PDB entry 4JMR | X-ray diffraction, 2.90 A resolution | chains A and B of the 4 polymer chains in the assembly

== Chain A (and B) ==
Protein: Gag protein
From: Human foamy virus
Notes: chain B of this document is another copy of the same molecule, construct and numbering; everything in this record applies to it too
UniProtKB: A0A1Q1N9V7 (A0A1Q1N9V7_9RETR); residues 1-179 here = UniProt positions 1-179
Sequence (199 residues; row label = number of the first residue in the row; numbers below 1 keep their minus sign (Met-19 is residue -19)):
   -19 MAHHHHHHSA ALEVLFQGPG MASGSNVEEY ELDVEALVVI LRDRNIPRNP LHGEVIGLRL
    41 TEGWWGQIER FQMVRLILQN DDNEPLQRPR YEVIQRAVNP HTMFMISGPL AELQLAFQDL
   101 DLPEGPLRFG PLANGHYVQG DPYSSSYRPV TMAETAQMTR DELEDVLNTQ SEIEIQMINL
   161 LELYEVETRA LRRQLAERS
Unresolved in the structure: -19 to 8 (chain B: -19 to 6)
Construct notes: initiating methionine (-19); expression tag (-18 to 0)
From the paper describing this entry:
  - conformationally variable residues (loop rearrangement): Pro30
  - mutagenesis - N29Q: unchanged binding to Env protein
  - mutagenesis - V14S/L21S: decreased binding to Env protein
  - mutagenesis - V14S/V18S/L21S: abolished binding to Env protein

== Interface between chain A and chain B ==
Residue-residue contacts (75):
  Tyr117(A) with Leu161(B)
  Tyr127(A) with Glu154(B), hydrogen bond; Ile158(B)
  Arg128(A) with Glu162(B), salt bridge
  Pro129(A) with Ser151(B); Glu154(B); Ile155(B), hydrophobic
  Val130(A) with Leu147(B), hydrophobic; Ser151(B), hydrogen bond (backbone-side chain)
  Met132(A) with Glu144(B); Asn148(B)
  Thr135(A) with Arg140(B), hydrogen bond (backbone-side chain); Glu144(B), hydrogen bond
  Ala136(A) with Arg140(B); Glu144(B)
  Met138(A) with Arg140(B), hydrogen bond (backbone-side chain)
  Arg140(A) with Thr135(B), hydrogen bond (side chain-backbone); Ala136(B), hydrogen bond (side chain-backbone); Met138(B), hydrogen bond (side chain-backbone); Leu143(B)
  Leu143(A) with Arg140(B); Leu147(B), hydrophobic
  Glu144(A) with Thr135(B)
  Val146(A) with Leu147(B), hydrophobic
  Leu147(A) with Val130(B), hydrophobic; Thr135(B); Leu143(B), hydrophobic; Val146(B), hydrophobic; Leu147(B), hydrophobic; Gln150(B)
  Asn148(A) with Met132(B); Thr135(B), hydrogen bond
  Gln150(A) with Leu147(B); Ser151(B), hydrogen bond; Glu154(B), hydrogen bond
  Ser151(A) with Pro129(B); Val130(B), hydrogen bond (side chain-backbone); Gln150(B)
  Glu154(A) with Tyr127(B), hydrogen bond; Pro129(B); Gln150(B), hydrogen bond; Glu154(B); Met157(B)
  Ile155(A) with Pro129(B)
  Met157(A) with Glu154(B); Met157(B), hydrophobic; Ile158(B), hydrophobic; Leu161(B), hydrophobic
  Ile158(A) with Tyr127(B); Arg128(B); Pro129(B); Met157(B), hydrophobic
  Leu160(A) with Leu161(B), hydrophobic
  Leu161(A) with Tyr117(B); Leu161(B), hydrophobic; Tyr164(B), hydrophobic
  Glu162(A) with Arg128(B), salt bridge
  Tyr164(A) with Leu161(B), hydrophobic; Tyr164(B), hydrophobic; Glu165(B), hydrogen bond; Thr168(B)
  Glu165(A) with Tyr164(B)
  Glu167(A) with Arg172(B), salt bridge
  Thr168(A) with Tyr164(B); Thr168(B); Leu171(B)
  Leu171(A) with Thr168(B); Leu171(B), hydrophobic; Leu175(B)
  Arg172(A) with Glu167(B), salt bridge; Leu171(B)
  Gln174(A) with Leu175(B)
  Leu175(A) with Gln174(B)
  Arg178(A) with Ser179(B)
  Ser179(A) with Arg178(B), hydrogen bond
Also at the interface, not in a pair above, chain B (38 interface residues in all): Thr131, Gln137, Thr139, Ile153, Leu160

== Overview ==
Chain A and chain B form an interface of 34 and 38 residues respectively, with 16 hydrogen bonds and 4 salt
bridges. Polar contacts include Arg128(A)-Glu162(B), Glu167(A)-Arg172(B) and Tyr127(A)-Glu154(B). From the
paper: V14S/L21S of chain A reduce binding to Env protein; conformational variability at Pro30(A); 3
substitutions were tested in all.
Chain A and chain B are both Gag protein (Human foamy virus); the structure, A unique spumavirus gag
N-terminal domain with functional properties of orthoretroviral Matrix and Capsid, was determined by X-ray
diffraction.
